PDB entry 6CG0 | electron microscopy, 3.17 A resolution | chains A and M of the 11 polymer chains in the assembly

== Chain A ==
Protein: V(D)J recombination-activating protein 1
Source organism: Mus musculus
Notes: EC 3.1.-.-, 2.3.2.27
UniProt: P15919 (RAG1_MOUSE); numbering as in UniProt (aligned over 265-1039)
Amino-acid sequence (775 residues; numbered 265 to 1039; the number before each row is that of its first residue):
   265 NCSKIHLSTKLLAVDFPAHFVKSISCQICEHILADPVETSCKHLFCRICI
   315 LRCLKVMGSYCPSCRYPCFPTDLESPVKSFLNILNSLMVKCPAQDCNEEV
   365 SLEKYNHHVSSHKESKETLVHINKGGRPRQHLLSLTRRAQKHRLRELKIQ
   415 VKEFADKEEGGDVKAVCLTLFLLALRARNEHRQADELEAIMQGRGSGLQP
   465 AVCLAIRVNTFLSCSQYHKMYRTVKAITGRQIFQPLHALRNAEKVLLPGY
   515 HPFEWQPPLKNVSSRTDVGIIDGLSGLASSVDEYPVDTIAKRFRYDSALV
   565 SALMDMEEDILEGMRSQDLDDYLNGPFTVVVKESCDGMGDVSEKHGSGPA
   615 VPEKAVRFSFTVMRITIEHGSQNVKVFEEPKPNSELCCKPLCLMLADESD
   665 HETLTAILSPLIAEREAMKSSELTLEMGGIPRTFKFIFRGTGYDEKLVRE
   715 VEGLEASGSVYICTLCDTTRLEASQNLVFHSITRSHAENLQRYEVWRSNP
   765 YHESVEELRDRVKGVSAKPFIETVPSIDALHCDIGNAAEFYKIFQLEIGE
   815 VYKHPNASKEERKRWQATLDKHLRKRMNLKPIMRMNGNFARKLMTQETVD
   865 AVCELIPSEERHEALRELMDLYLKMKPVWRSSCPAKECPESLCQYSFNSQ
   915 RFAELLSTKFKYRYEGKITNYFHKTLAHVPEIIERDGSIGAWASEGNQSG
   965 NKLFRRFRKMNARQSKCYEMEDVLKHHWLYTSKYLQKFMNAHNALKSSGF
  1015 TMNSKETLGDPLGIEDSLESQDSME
Not modelled in the structure: 265-394, 1009-1039
Sequence notes: conflict Gln962 (Glu in P15919)
Metal / ion sites: Ca2+: Asp600, Gly601 (shared with 1 residue of chain F); Zn2+: Cys727, Cys730, His937, His942
What the authors report for this chain:
  - catalytic residues: Asp600, Asp708 (citing earlier work)

== Chain M ==
Molecule: 41-nt DNA strand
Sequence (41 nucleotides; each row starts with the number of its first residue):
    17 CACAGTGATGCAAATCAAGTGTGAAGCCAGACAAAAACCCG

== How chain A and chain M interact ==
Residue-residue contacts (23):
  Arg402(A) - DC44(M)  salt bridge to the phosphate
  Lys405(A) - DA45(M)  salt bridge to the phosphate
  Arg409(A) - DA45(M)  salt bridge to the phosphate
  Ser477(A) - DT22(M)  hydrogen bond to the phosphate
  Ser477(A) - DG23(M)  phosphate contact
  Cys478(A) - DG23(M)  hydrogen bond to the phosphate
  Ser479(A) - DG21(M)  sugar contact
  Ser479(A) - DT22(M)  phosphate contact
  Ser479(A) - DG23(M)  hydrogen bond to the phosphate
  Gln480(A) - DG21(M)  hydrogen bond to the phosphate
  Lys483(A) - DG21(M)  salt bridge to the phosphate
  Arg504(A) - DA24(M)  salt bridge to the phosphate
  Arg504(A) - DT25(M)  base contact
  Met974(A) - DT22(M)  sugar contact
  Asn975(A) - DG23(M)  phosphate contact
  Ala976(A) - DT22(M)  sugar contact
  Arg977(A) - DT22(M)  base contact
  Arg977(A) - DG23(M)  base contact
  Arg977(A) - DA24(M)  hydrogen bond to the sugar
  Gln978(A) - DG21(M)  base contact
  Gln978(A) - DT22(M)  base contact
  Asp986(A) - DA24(M)  phosphate contact
  Lys989(A) - DA24(M)  salt bridge to the phosphate
Interface residues without a listed pair, chain A (17 interface residues in all): Arg401
Interface residues without a listed pair, chain M (8 interface residues in all): DC43

== In short ==
17 residues of chain A face 8 of chain M across their interface; the contacts include 5 hydrogen bonds and 6
salt bridges. Among the polar pairs are Arg977(A)-DA24(M), Ser477(A)-DT22(M) and Cys478(A)-DG23(M). The Ca2+
site is built by Asp600(A) and Gly601(A). The paper reports catalytic residues Asp600(A) and Asp708(A).
Chain A is V(D)J recombination-activating protein 1 (Mus musculus) and chain M is a 41-nt DNA strand; the
structure, Cryo-EM structure of mouse RAG1/2 HFC complex (3.17 A), was determined by electron microscopy
together with 5ZDZ, 5ZE0, 5ZE1, 5ZE2, 6CIJ, 6CIK, 6CIL and 6CIM from the same study.
